PDB entry 1WN5 | X-ray diffraction, 1.80 A resolution | chains A and C of the 4 polymer chains in the assembly

[Chain A (and C)]
Molecule: Blasticidin-S deaminase
Source organism: Aspergillus terreus
Notes: EC 3.5.4.23; chain C of this document is another copy of the same molecule, construct and numbering; everything in this record applies to it too
UniProtKB: P78986 (BSD_ASPTE); residues 1-130 here = UniProt positions 1-130
Amino-acid sequence (130 residues; row label = number of the first residue in the row):
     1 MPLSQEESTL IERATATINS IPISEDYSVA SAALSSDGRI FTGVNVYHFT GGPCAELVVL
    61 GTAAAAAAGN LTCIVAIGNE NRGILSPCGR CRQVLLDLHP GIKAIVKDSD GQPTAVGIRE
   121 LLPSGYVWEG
Unresolved in the structure: 1, 127-130
Ion coordination: Zn2+: Cys-54, Cys-88, Cys-91 (together with cacodylate ion)

[How chain A and chain C interact]
Contacting residue pairs (16; chain A residue first):
  Tyr-47(A) / Tyr-47(C)  hydrogen bond
  Tyr-47(A) / Phe-49(C)  hydrophobic
  His-48(A) / Phe-49(C)
  Phe-49(A) / Tyr-47(C)  hydrophobic
  Phe-49(A) / His-48(C)
  Phe-49(A) / Gly-51(C)
  Phe-49(A) / Cys-54(C)  hydrophobic
  Phe-49(A) / Cys-88(C)  hydrophobic
  Thr-50(A) / Gly-51(C)
  Thr-50(A) / Arg-90(C)  hydrogen bond (backbone-side chain)
  Gly-51(A) / Phe-49(C)
  Gly-51(A) / Thr-50(C)
  Gly-51(A) / Gly-51(C)
  Cys-54(A) / Phe-49(C)  hydrophobic
  Cys-88(A) / Phe-49(C)  hydrophobic
  Arg-90(A) / Thr-50(C)  hydrogen bond (side chain-backbone)
Interface residues without a listed pair, chain A (9 interface residues in all): Gly-52
Interface residues without a listed pair, chain C (9 interface residues in all): Gly-52

[Overview]
The chain A/chain C interface involves 9 residues from each chain; the contacts include 3 hydrogen bonds.
Among the polar pairs are Tyr-47(A)/Tyr-47(C) and Thr-50(A)/Arg-90(C). Cys-54(A), Cys-88(A) and Cys-91(A) form
the Zn2+ site.
Chain A and chain C are both Blasticidin-S deaminase (Aspergillus terreus); the structure, Crystal Structure
of Blasticidin S Deaminase (BSD) Complexed with Cacodylic Acid, was determined by X-ray diffraction, deposited
together with 2Z3G, 2Z3H, 2Z3I, 2Z3J and 1WN6.
